PDB entry 8F7X | electron microscopy, 3.28 A resolution | chains A and B of the 6 polymer chains in the assembly

# Chain A
Name: Guanine nucleotide-binding protein G(i) subunit alpha-1
From: Homo sapiens
UniProtKB: P63096 (GNAI1_HUMAN); residues 1-354 here = UniProt positions 1-354
Sequence (354 residues; each row starts with the number of its first residue):
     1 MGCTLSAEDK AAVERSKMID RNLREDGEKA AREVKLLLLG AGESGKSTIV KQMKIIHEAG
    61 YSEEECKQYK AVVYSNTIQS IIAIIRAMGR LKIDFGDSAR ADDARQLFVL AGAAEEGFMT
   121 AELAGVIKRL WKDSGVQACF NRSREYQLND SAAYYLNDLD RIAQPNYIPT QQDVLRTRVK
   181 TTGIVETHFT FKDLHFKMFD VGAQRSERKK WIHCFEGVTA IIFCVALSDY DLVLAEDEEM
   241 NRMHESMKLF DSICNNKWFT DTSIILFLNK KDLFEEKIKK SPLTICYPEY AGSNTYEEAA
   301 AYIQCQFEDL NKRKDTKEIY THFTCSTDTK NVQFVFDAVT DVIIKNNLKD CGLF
Not modelled in the structure: 1-3, 55-181, 236-238
Sequence notes: conflict Ala203 (Gly in P63096), Ser326 (Ala in P63096)
UniProt features mapped onto this chain:
  - region: Lys35 to Thr48 (G1 motif), Asp173 to Thr181 (G2 motif), Phe196 to Gly202, Gln204, Arg205 (G3 motif), Ile265 to Asp272 (G4 motif), Thr324, Cys325, Thr327 to Thr329 (G5 motif)
  - binding site (GTP): Glu43 to Thr48, Ser151, Leu175 to Thr181, Asp200 to Gly202, Gln204, Asn269 to Asp272
  - binding site (Mg(2+)): Ser47, Thr181
  - modified residue: Arg178 (ADP-ribosylarginine), Gln204 (Deamidated glutamine), Cys351 (ADP-ribosylcysteine)
  - lipidation: Gly2 (N-myristoyl glycine), Cys3 (S-palmitoyl cysteine)
  - natural variant: Gly40 (G40C: In NEDHISB; G40R: In NEDHISB), Gly45 (G45D: In NEDHISB), Thr48 (T48I: In NEDHISB; T48K: In NEDHISB), Gln52 (Q52P: In NEDHISB), Ser75 (deletion: In NEDHISB; uncertain significance), Gln172 (deletion: In NEDHISB), Asp173 (D173V: In NEDHISB), Glu186 to Phe189 (deletion: In NEDHISB; uncertain significance), Cys224 (C224Y: In NEDHISB), Lys270 (K270N: In NEDHISB; K270R: In NEDHISB), Asp272 (D272G: In NEDHISB), Val332 (V332E: In NEDHISB; uncertain significance)
  - mutagenesis: Gly42 (G42R: Abolishes switch to an activated conformation and dissociation from beta and gamma subunits upon GTP binding. Abolishes interaction with RGS family members), Glu116 (E116L: Enhances interaction (inactive GDP-bound) with RGS14), Gln147 (Q147L: Enhances interaction (inactive GDP-bound) with RGS14), Glu245 (E245L: Enhances interaction (inactive GDP-bound) with RGS14)

# Chain B
Name: Guanine nucleotide-binding protein G(I)/G(S)/G(T) subunit beta-1
From: Rattus norvegicus
UniProtKB: P54311 (GBB1_RAT); numbering as in UniProt (aligned over 2-340)
Sequence (353 residues; each row starts with the number of its first residue; numbers below 1 keep their minus sign (Met-12 is residue -12)):
   -12 MHHHHHHHHG SLLQSELDQL RQEAEQLKNQ IRDARKACAD ATLSQITNNI DPVGRIQMRT
    48 RRTLRGHLAK IYAMHWGTDS RLLVSASQDG KLIIWDSYTT NKVHAIPLRS SWVMTCAYAP
   108 SGNYVACGGL DNICSIYNLK TREGNVRVSR ELAGHTGYLS CCRFLDDNQI VTSSGDTTCA
   168 LWDIETGQQT TTFTGHTGDV MSLSLAPDTR LFVSGACDAS AKLWDVREGM CRQTFTGHES
   228 DINAICFFPN GNAFATGSDD ATCRLFDLRA DQELMTYSHD NIICGITSVS FSKSGRLLLA
   288 GYDDFNCNVW DALKADRAGV LAGHDNRVSC LGVTDDGMAV ATGSWDSFLK IWN
Not modelled in the structure: -12 to 5
Sequence notes: expression tag (-12 to 1)
UniProt features mapped onto this chain:
  - modified residue: Ser2 (N-acetylserine), His266 (Phosphohistidine)

# How chain A and chain B interact
Residue-residue contacts (34; chain A residue first):
  Ala12(A) - Asn88(B)
  Arg15(A) - Val90(B)  hydrogen bond (side chain-backbone)
  Ser16(A) - Asn88(B)
  Ser16(A) - Lys89(B)  hydrogen bond (side chain-backbone)
  Ile19(A) - Lys89(B)
  Ile19(A) - Ala92(B)  hydrophobic
  Asp20(A) - Lys89(B)  salt bridge
  Leu23(A) - Gly53(B)
  Leu23(A) - Ile80(B)  hydrophobic
  Leu23(A) - Lys89(B)
  Asp26(A) - Lys78(B)  salt bridge
  Gly27(A) - Leu55(B)
  Gly183(A) - Leu117(B)
  Gly183(A) - Asp118(B)
  Gly183(A) - Asn119(B)
  Phe199(A) - Trp99(B)
  Gln204(A) - Leu117(B)  hydrogen bond (side chain-backbone)
  Gln204(A) - Asn119(B)
  Arg205(A) - Thr143(B)
  Ser206(A) - Tyr145(B)
  Ser206(A) - Asp186(B)
  Glu207(A) - Asp186(B)  hydrogen bond (backbone-side chain)
  Glu207(A) - Cys204(B)
  Lys210(A) - Tyr145(B)
  Lys210(A) - Cys204(B)
  Lys210(A) - Asp228(B)  salt bridge
  Lys210(A) - Asn230(B)  hydrogen bond
  His213(A) - Trp332(B)
  Cys214(A) - Tyr59(B)
  Cys214(A) - Trp99(B)
  Phe215(A) - Trp99(B)  hydrophobic
  Glu216(A) - Lys57(B)  salt bridge
  Trp258(A) - Arg314(B)
  Trp258(A) - Trp332(B)  hydrophobic
Interface residues without a listed pair, chain A (26 interface residues in all): Val13, Thr182, Ile184, Glu186, Lys209, Trp211
Interface residues without a listed pair, chain B (27 interface residues in all): His91, Ser97, Gly162, Met188, Asp246

# Overview
26 residues of chain A face 27 of chain B across their interface, with 5 hydrogen bonds and 4 salt bridges.
Polar contacts include Asp20(A)-Lys89(B), Asp26(A)-Lys78(B) and Lys210(A)-Asp228(B). UniProt lists 22
GTP-binding residues, Mg2+-binding residues Ser47(A) and Thr181(A) and 4 mutagenesis sites on chain A.
Here chain A is Guanine nucleotide-binding protein G(i) subunit alpha-1 (Homo sapiens) and chain B is Guanine
nucleotide-binding protein G(I)/G(S)/G(T) subunit beta-1 (Rattus norvegicus). Entry 8F7X (Gi bound nociceptin
receptor in complex with nociceptin peptide) was determined by electron microscopy together with 8F7Q, 8F7R,
8F7S and 8F7W from the same study.
